Entry 8RCV (X-ray diffraction, 1.65 A resolution); this record covers chains A and B of the 3 polymer chains in the assembly.

== Chain A ==
Protein: HLA class I histocompatibility antigen B alpha chain
Organism: Homo sapiens
Reference sequence: C5IYE8 (C5IYE8_HUMAN); residues -23 to 338 here correspond to UniProt positions 1-362 (UniProt number = residue number + 24)
Amino-acid sequence (362 residues; row label = number of the first residue in the row; numbers below 1 keep their minus sign (Met-23 is residue -23)):
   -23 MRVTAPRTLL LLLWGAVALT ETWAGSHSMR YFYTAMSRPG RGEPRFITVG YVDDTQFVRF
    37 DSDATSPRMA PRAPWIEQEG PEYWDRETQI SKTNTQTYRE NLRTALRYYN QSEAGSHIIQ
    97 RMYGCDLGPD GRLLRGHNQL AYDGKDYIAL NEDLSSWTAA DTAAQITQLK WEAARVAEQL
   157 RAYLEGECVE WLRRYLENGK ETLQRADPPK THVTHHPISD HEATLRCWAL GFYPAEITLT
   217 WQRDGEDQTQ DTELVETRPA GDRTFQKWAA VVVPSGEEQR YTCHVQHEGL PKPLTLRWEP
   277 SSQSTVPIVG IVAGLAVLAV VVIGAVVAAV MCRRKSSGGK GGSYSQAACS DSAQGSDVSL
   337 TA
Not modelled in the structure: -23 to 0, 277-338
Cystine bridges: Cys101-Cys164, Cys203-Cys259

== Chain B ==
Protein: Beta-2-microglobulin
Organism: Homo sapiens
Reference sequence: P61769 (B2MG_HUMAN); residues 1-99 here correspond to UniProt positions 21-119 (UniProt number = residue number + 20)
Amino-acid sequence (100 residues; numbered 0 to 99; the number before each row is that of its first residue; numbering starts at 0):
     0 MIQRTPKIQV YSRHPAENGK SNFLNCYVSG FHPSDIEVDL LKNGERIEKV EHSDLSFSKD
    60 WSFYLLYYTE FTPTEKDEYA CRVNHVTLSQ PKIVKWDRDM
Not modelled in the structure: 0
Sequence notes: initiating methionine (0)
Swiss-Prot annotation at these positions:
  - modified residue: Gln2 (Pyrrolidone carboxylic acid)
  - glycosylation: Ile1 (N-linked (Glc) (glycation) isoleucine), Lys19 (N-linked (Glc) (glycation) lysine), Lys41 (N-linked (Glc) (glycation) lysine), Lys48 (N-linked (Glc) (glycation) lysine), Lys58 (N-linked (Glc) (glycation) lysine), Lys91 (N-linked (Glc) (glycation) lysine), Lys94 (N-linked (Glc) (glycation) lysine)
Cystine bridges: Cys25-Cys80
Bound ions: Na+: Asn83, His84, Leu87

== Interface between chain A and chain B ==
Residue-residue contacts (55; chain A residue first):
  Phe8(A) with Phe56(B), hydrophobic
  Tyr9(A) with Phe56(B)
  Thr10(A) with Phe56(B); Phe62(B)
  Met12(A) with Ser33(B), hydrogen bond
  Arg17(A) with Asp34(B), salt bridge
  Ile23(A) with Leu54(B), hydrophobic
  Val25(A) with Leu54(B)
  Tyr27(A) with Ser55(B), hydrogen bond; Tyr63(B)
  Gln32(A) with Asp53(B), hydrogen bond
  Arg35(A) with Asp53(B), salt bridge
  Arg48(A) with Asp53(B), salt bridge
  Ile94(A) with His31(B); Pro32(B), hydrophobic; Ser33(B)
  Gln96(A) with His31(B), hydrogen bond; Phe56(B); Trp60(B), hydrogen bond (side chain-backbone); Phe62(B)
  Arg97(A) with Phe56(B)
  Met98(A) with Phe56(B), hydrophobic; Trp60(B), hydrophobic
  Gln115(A) with Trp60(B)
  Leu116(A) with Trp60(B)
  Ala117(A) with Trp60(B), hydrophobic
  Asp119(A) with His31(B)
  Gly120(A) with Arg3(B), hydrogen bond (backbone-side chain); His31(B)
  Asp122(A) with Trp60(B), hydrogen bond
  His192(A) with Asp98(B), salt bridge
  Arg202(A) with Asp98(B), hydrogen bond (side chain-backbone); Met99(B)
  Trp204(A) with Asp98(B); Met99(B)
  Val231(A) with Gln8(B)
  Glu232(A) with Lys6(B), salt bridge; Gln8(B), hydrogen bond (backbone-side chain); Tyr26(B), hydrogen bond; Ser28(B), hydrogen bond
  Thr233(A) with Tyr26(B)
  Arg234(A) with Gln8(B), hydrogen bond; Tyr10(B); Tyr26(B); Met99(B), hydrogen bond (side chain-backbone)
  Pro235(A) with Tyr10(B), hydrogen bond (backbone-side chain); Asn24(B); Tyr26(B)
  Ala236(A) with Arg12(B), hydrogen bond (backbone-side chain); Asn24(B), hydrogen bond (backbone-side chain)
  Gly237(A) with Arg12(B), hydrogen bond (backbone-side chain)
  Gln242(A) with Tyr10(B); Ser11(B), hydrogen bond (side chain-backbone); Arg12(B), hydrogen bond (side chain-backbone)
  Trp244(A) with Met99(B), hydrogen bond (side chain-backbone)
Other interface residues (no listed pair), chain A (36 interface residues in all): Arg21, Leu206, Asp238
Other interface residues (no listed pair), chain B (29 interface residues in all): Ile1, His13, Pro14, Ser57, Lys58, Asp59, Leu65

== In short ==
The interface between chain A and chain B involves 36 residues on one side and 29 on the other; the contacts
include 20 hydrogen bonds and 5 salt bridges. Among the polar pairs are Arg17(A)-Asp34(B), Arg35(A)-Asp53(B)
and Arg48(A)-Asp53(B). Asn83(B), His84(B) and Leu87(B) coordinate Na+.
Here chain A is HLA class I histocompatibility antigen B alpha chain and chain B is Beta-2-microglobulin, both
from Homo sapiens. Entry 8RCV (Crystal structure of HLA B*13:01 in complex with SVLNDIFSRL, an 10-mer epitope
from SARS-CoV-2 Spike (S975-984)) was determined by X-ray diffraction, deposited together with 7SIS, 8RBU,
8RBV, 8REF, 8RH6 and 8RHQ.
